Entry 5M5T (X-ray diffraction, 1.70 A resolution); this record covers chains A and G of the 4 polymer chains in the assembly.

== Chain A ==
Molecule: Clathrin heavy chain 1
From: Bos taurus
UniProt: P49951 (CLH1_BOVIN); residues 1-363 here = UniProt positions 1-363
Amino-acid sequence (365 residues; numbered -1 to 363; the number before each row is that of its first residue; numbers below 1 keep their minus sign (Gly-1 is residue -1)):
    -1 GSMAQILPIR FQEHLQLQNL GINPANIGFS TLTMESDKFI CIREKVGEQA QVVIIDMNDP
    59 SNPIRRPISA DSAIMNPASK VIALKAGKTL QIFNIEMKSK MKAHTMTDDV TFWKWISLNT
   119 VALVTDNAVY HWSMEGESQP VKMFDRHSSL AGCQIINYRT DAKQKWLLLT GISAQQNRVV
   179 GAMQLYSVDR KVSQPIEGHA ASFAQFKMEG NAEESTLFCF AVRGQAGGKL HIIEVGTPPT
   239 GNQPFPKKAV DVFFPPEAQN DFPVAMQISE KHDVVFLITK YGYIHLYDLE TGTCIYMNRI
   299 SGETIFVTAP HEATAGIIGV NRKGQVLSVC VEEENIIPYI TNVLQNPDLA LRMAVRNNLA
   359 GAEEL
Disordered / not traced: -1 to 3
Differences from the reference sequence: expression tag (-1 to 0)
UniProt features mapped onto this chain:
  - region: Ala68 to Asp107 (WD40-like repeat 2), Thr302 to Glu330 (WD40-like repeat 7)
  - modified residue: Ala2 (N-acetylalanine), Ser67 (Phosphoserine), Thr105 (Phosphothreonine), Tyr184 (Phosphotyrosine)
Reported in the primary citation:
  - contacts within the chain: Glu11-Gln14 (hydrogen bond)
  - mutagenesis - Q89A/F91K, Q192Y: unchanged binding to GST-Amph4T1
  - mutagenesis - E11K: decreased stability
  - mutagenesis - F9W: unchanged stability
  - mutagenesis - Q14D/Q16M/N17S: increased stability
  - mutagenesis - Q89A/F91K, Q192Y: unchanged binding to GST-AmphCBM
  - mutagenesis - Q89A/F91K, Q192Y: decreased binding to GST-AP2CBM
  - mutagenesis - Q89A/F91K/Q192Y: abolished binding to GST-AP2CBM
  - mutagenesis - Q152L/I154Q, I154Q: decreased binding to GST-Wbox

== Chain G ==
Molecule: Amphiphysin
UniProt: O08838 (AMPH_RAT); residues 1-10 here correspond to UniProt positions 349-358 (UniProt number = residue number + 348)
Amino-acid sequence (10 residues; row label = number of the first residue in the row):
     1 ETLLDLDFLE
Disordered / not traced: 1-2
Differences from the reference sequence: engineered mutation Leu9 (Asp357 in O08838), Glu10 (Pro358 in O08838)

== How chain A and chain G interact ==
Residue-residue contacts (25; chain A residue first):
  Leu5(A) - Phe8(G)  hydrophobic
  Ile7(A) - Phe8(G)  hydrophobic
  Phe9(A) - Asp5(G)
  Phe9(A) - Leu6(G)  hydrogen bond (backbone-backbone)
  Phe9(A) - Asp7(G)
  Phe9(A) - Phe8(G)  hydrophobic
  Gln10(A) - Leu3(G)
  Gln10(A) - Leu4(G)
  Gln10(A) - Asp5(G)
  Gln10(A) - Leu6(G)
  Glu11(A) - Leu3(G)
  Glu11(A) - Leu4(G)  hydrogen bond (backbone-backbone)
  Glu11(A) - Leu6(G)
  His12(A) - Leu3(G)
  Tyr281(A) - Glu10(G)
  Asn296(A) - Phe8(G)
  Asn296(A) - Glu10(G)  hydrogen bond (side chain-backbone)
  Arg297(A) - Phe8(G)
  Arg297(A) - Leu9(G)  hydrogen bond (backbone-backbone)
  Arg297(A) - Glu10(G)  salt bridge
  Ile298(A) - Phe8(G)  hydrophobic
  Ile298(A) - Leu9(G)
  Ser299(A) - Leu9(G)
  Gly300(A) - Leu9(G)
  Gln323(A) - Leu6(G)
Other interface residues (no listed pair), chain A (16 interface residues in all): Arg8, Ile282, Tyr294
From the paper, about this interface:
  - interface residues, chain A: Leu5(A), Ile7(A), Phe9(A), Glu11(A), Ile282(A), Asn296(A), Arg297(A), Ile298(A)

== Summary ==
16 residues of chain A and 8 residues of chain G are in contact; the contacts include 4 hydrogen bonds and 1
salt bridge. Polar contacts include Arg297(A)-Glu10(G), Asn296(A)-Glu10(G) and Phe9(A)-Leu6(G). From the
paper: Q89A/F91K and Q192Y of chain A reduce binding to GST-AP2CBM; interface residues Leu5(A), Ile7(A) and
Phe9(A) among others; 8 substitutions were tested in all.
Here chain A is Clathrin heavy chain 1 (Bos taurus) and chain G is Amphiphysin. Entry 5M5T (Clathrin heavy
chain N-terminal domain bound to a non-natural clathrin-box motif peptide (Amph4T1)) was determined by X-ray
diffraction (same publication as 5M5V, 5M61, 5M5S and 5M5R).
